8UTT - chains K and N of the 7 polymer chains in the assembly; structure by electron microscopy, 3.10 A resolution.

# Chain K (and N)
Protein: Kinesin-like protein KIF1A
Organism: Homo sapiens
Notes: chain N of this document is another copy of the same molecule, construct and numbering; everything in this record applies to it too
UniProt: Q12756 (KIF1A_HUMAN); residues 1-393 here = UniProt positions 1-393
Sequence (438 residues; row label = number of the first residue in the row):
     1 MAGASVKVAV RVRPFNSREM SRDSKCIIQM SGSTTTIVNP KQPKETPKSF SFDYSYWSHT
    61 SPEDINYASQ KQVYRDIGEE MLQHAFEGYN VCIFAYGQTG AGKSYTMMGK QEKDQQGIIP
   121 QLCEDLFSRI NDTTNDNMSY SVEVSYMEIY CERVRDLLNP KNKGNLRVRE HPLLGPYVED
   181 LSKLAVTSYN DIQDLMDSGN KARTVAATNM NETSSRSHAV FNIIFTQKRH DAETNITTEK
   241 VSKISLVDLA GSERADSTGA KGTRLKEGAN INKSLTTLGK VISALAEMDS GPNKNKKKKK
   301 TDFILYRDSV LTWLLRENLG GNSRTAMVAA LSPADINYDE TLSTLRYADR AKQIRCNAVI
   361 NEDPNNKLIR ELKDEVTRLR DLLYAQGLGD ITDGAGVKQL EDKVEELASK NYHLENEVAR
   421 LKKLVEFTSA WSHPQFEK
Not modelled in the structure: 1-3, 386-438 (chain N: 386-438)
Differences from the reference sequence: engineered mutation Leu305 (Pro in Q12756); linker (394-425); expression tag (426-438)
Metal / ion sites: Mg2+: Ser104, Ser215 (together with AMP-PNP)
Small-molecule neighbours: AMP-PNP: Arg11, Arg13, Pro14, Ser58, Gln98, Thr99, Gly100, Ala101, Gly102, Lys103, Ser104, Tyr105, Lys110, Asn211, Thr213, Ser214, Ser215, Asp248, Leu249, Gly251

# How chain K and chain N interact
Contacting residue pairs (19):
  Asn365(K) - Asn365(N)
  Asn365(K) - Ile369(N)
  Leu368(K) - Ile369(N)  hydrophobic
  Ile369(K) - Asn365(N)
  Ile369(K) - Leu368(N)  hydrophobic
  Leu372(K) - Ile369(N)  hydrophobic
  Leu372(K) - Leu372(N)  hydrophobic
  Glu375(K) - Arg380(N)  salt bridge
  Val376(K) - Glu375(N)
  Val376(K) - Leu379(N)  hydrophobic
  Leu379(K) - Val376(N)  hydrophobic
  Leu379(K) - Leu379(N)  hydrophobic
  Leu379(K) - Arg380(N)
  Leu379(K) - Leu383(N)  hydrophobic
  Arg380(K) - Glu375(N)  salt bridge
  Arg380(K) - Leu379(N)
  Leu382(K) - Leu383(N)  hydrophobic
  Leu383(K) - Leu379(N)  hydrophobic
  Leu383(K) - Leu382(N)  hydrophobic
Interface residues without a listed pair, chain K (11 interface residues in all): Lys373
Interface residues without a listed pair, chain N (11 interface residues in all): Lys373

# In short
The chain K/chain N interface involves 11 residues from each chain, with 2 salt bridges. The salt-bridged pair
is Glu375(K)-Arg380(N). Ligands of chain K: AMP-PNP. Ser104(K) and Ser215(K) form the Mg2+ site.
Both chains are Kinesin-like protein KIF1A (Homo sapiens). Entry 8UTT (KIF1A[1-393] P305L mutant AMP-PNP bound
two-heads-bound state in complex with a microtubule) was determined by electron microscopy, deposited together
with 8UTN, 8UTO, 8UTP, 8UTQ, 8UTR, 8UTS and 4 further entries.
